Entry 5D0Z (X-ray diffraction, 2.90 A resolution); this record covers chains F and G of the 28 polymer chains in the assembly.

Chain F:
Protein: Probable proteasome subunit alpha type-7
From: Saccharomyces cerevisiae (strain ATCC 204508 / S288c)
Notes: EC 3.4.25.1
Reference sequence: P21242 (PSA7_YEAST); residues -3 to 284 here correspond to UniProt positions 1-288 (UniProt number = residue number + 4)
Chain sequence (288 residues; numbered -3 to 284; the number before each row is that of its first residue; numbers below 1 keep their minus sign (Met-3 is residue -3)):
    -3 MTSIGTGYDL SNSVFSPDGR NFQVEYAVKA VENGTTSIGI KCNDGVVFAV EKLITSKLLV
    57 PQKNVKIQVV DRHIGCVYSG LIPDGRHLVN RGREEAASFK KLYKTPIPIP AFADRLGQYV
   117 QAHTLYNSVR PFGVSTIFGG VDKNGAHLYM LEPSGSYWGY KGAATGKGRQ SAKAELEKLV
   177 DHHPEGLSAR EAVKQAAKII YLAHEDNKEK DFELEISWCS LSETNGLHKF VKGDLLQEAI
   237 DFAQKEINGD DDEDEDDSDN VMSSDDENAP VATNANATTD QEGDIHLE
Not modelled in the structure: -3 to 1, 245-284
Curated features (UniProtKB/Swiss-Prot):
  - modified residue: Thr-2 (N-acetylthreonine)

Chain G:
Protein: Proteasome subunit alpha type-1
From: Saccharomyces cerevisiae (strain ATCC 204508 / S288c)
Notes: EC 3.4.25.1
Reference sequence: P21243 (PSA1_YEAST); residues -8 to 243 here correspond to UniProt positions 1-252 (UniProt number = residue number + 9)
Chain sequence (252 residues; row label = number of the first residue in the row; numbers below 1 keep their minus sign (Met-8 is residue -8)):
    -8 MSGAAAASAA GYDRHITIFS PEGRLYQVEY AFKATNQTNI NSLAVRGKDC TVVISQKKVP
    52 DKLLDPTTVS YIFCISRTIG MVVNGPIPDA RNAALRAKAE AAEFRYKYGY DMPCDVLAKR
   112 MANLSQIYTQ RAYMRPLGVI LTFVSVDEEL GPSIYKTDPA GYYVGYKATA TGPKQQEITT
   172 NLENHFKKSK IDHINEESWE KVVEFAITHM IDALGTEFSK NDLEVGVATK DKFFTLSAEN
   232 IEERLVAIAE QD
Not modelled in the structure: -8 to 1, 243
Metal / ion sites: Mg2+: Thr8, Arg122, Ala123, Met125

Interface between chain F and chain G:
Pairs across the interface (60; chain F residue first):
  Thr2(F) - His6(G)  hydrogen bond (backbone-side chain)
  Gly3(F) - His6(G)
  Tyr4(F) - Arg5(G)
  Tyr4(F) - Tyr21(G)
  Ser9(F) - Arg126(G)
  Val10(F) - His6(G)
  Val10(F) - Gln18(G)
  Phe11(F) - Gln18(G)  hydrogen bond (backbone-side chain)
  Phe11(F) - Tyr21(G)
  Phe11(F) - Ala22(G)  hydrophobic
  Phe11(F) - Ala25(G)  hydrophobic
  Phe11(F) - Arg126(G)
  Phe11(F) - Pro127(G)
  Ser12(F) - Tyr21(G)
  Pro13(F) - Tyr21(G)  hydrophobic
  Pro13(F) - Lys24(G)  hydrogen bond (backbone-side chain)
  Asp14(F) - Lys24(G)
  Gly15(F) - Tyr21(G)
  Gly15(F) - Ala25(G)
  Lys37(F) - Asp56(G)  salt bridge
  Asp110(F) - Arg82(G)
  Gln114(F) - Arg82(G)  hydrogen bond (side chain-backbone)
  Gln114(F) - Asn83(G)
  Gln114(F) - Leu86(G)
  Gln117(F) - Pro79(G)
  Gln117(F) - Asp80(G)
  Gln117(F) - Asn83(G)  hydrogen bond
  Gln117(F) - Arg126(G)  hydrogen bond
  Thr120(F) - Arg126(G)  hydrogen bond (backbone-side chain)
  Leu121(F) - Tyr124(G)
  Leu121(F) - Arg126(G)
  Leu121(F) - Leu128(G)  hydrophobic
  Tyr122(F) - Tyr124(G)
  Tyr122(F) - Met125(G)  hydrophobic
  Ser150(F) - Pro79(G)
  Gly151(F) - Pro79(G)
  Ser152(F) - Ile78(G)
  Ser152(F) - Pro79(G)
  Tyr153(F) - Arg82(G)  hydrogen bond (backbone-side chain)
  Trp154(F) - Leu55(G)  hydrophobic
  Trp154(F) - Thr59(G)
  Trp154(F) - Val60(G)  hydrophobic
  Trp154(F) - Ser61(G)
  Trp154(F) - Tyr62(G)
  Trp154(F) - Ile78(G)  hydrophobic
  Trp154(F) - Arg82(G)
  Gly155(F) - Leu55(G)
  Gly155(F) - Asp56(G)  hydrogen bond (backbone-backbone)
  Gly155(F) - Thr59(G)  hydrogen bond (backbone-side chain)
  Tyr156(F) - Leu54(G)
  Tyr156(F) - Leu55(G)
  Tyr156(F) - Asp56(G)
  Lys157(F) - Lys53(G)
  Lys157(F) - Leu54(G)  hydrogen bond (backbone-backbone)
  Lys157(F) - Leu55(G)
  Gly158(F) - Leu54(G)
  Leu172(F) - Leu54(G)
  Glu173(F) - Leu54(G)
  Val176(F) - Leu54(G)  hydrophobic
  Asp177(F) - Lys53(G)  salt bridge
Other interface residues (no listed pair), chain F (32 interface residues in all): Tyr145, Lys169
Other interface residues (no listed pair), chain G (29 interface residues in all): Asp52, Pro57, Gly129

In short:
The interface between chain F and chain G involves 32 residues on one side and 29 on the other, with 11
hydrogen bonds and 2 salt bridges. Among the polar pairs are Lys37(F)-Asp56(G), Asp177(F)-Lys53(G) and
Thr2(F)-His6(G). Thr8(G), Arg122(G), Ala123(G) and Met125(G) form the Mg2+ site.
Chain F is Probable proteasome subunit alpha type-7 and chain G is Proteasome subunit alpha type-1, both from
Saccharomyces cerevisiae (strain ATCC 204508 / S288c); the structure, Yeast 20S proteasome beta5-T1S mutant in
complex with Carfilzomib, was determined by X-ray diffraction together with 5CZ4, 5CZ5, 5CZ6, 5CZ7, 5CZ8, 5CZ9
and 16 further entries from the same study.
